8Y53 - chains A and R of the 6 polymer chains in the assembly; structure by electron microscopy, 2.93 A resolution.

# Chain A
Protein: Guanine nucleotide-binding protein G(q) subunit alpha
Organism: Homo sapiens
Sequence (361 residues; row label = number of the first residue in the row):
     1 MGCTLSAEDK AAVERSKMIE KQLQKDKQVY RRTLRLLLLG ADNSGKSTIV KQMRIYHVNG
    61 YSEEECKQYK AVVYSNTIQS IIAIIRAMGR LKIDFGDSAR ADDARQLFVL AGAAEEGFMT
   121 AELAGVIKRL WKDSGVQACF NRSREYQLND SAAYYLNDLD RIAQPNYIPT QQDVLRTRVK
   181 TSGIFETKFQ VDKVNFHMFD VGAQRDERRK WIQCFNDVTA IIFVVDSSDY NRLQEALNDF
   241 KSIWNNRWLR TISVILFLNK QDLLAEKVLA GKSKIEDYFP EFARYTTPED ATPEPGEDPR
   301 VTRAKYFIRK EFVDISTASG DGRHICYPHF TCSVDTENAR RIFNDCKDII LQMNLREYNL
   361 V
Unresolved in the structure: 1-4, 56-180

# Chain R
Protein: Bombesin receptor subtype-3
Organism: Homo sapiens
Reference sequence: P32247 (BRS3_HUMAN); numbering as in UniProt (aligned over 1-361)
Sequence (361 residues; numbered 1 to 361; the number before each row is that of its first residue):
     1 MAQRQPHSPN QTLISITNDT ESSSSVVSND NTNKGWSGDN SPGIEALCAI YITYAVIISV
    61 GILGNAILIK VFFKTKSMQT VPNIFITSLA FGDLLLLLTC VPVDATHYLA EGWLFGRIGC
   121 KVLSFIRLTS VGVSVFTLTI LSADRYKAVV KPLERQPSNA ILKTCVKAGC VWIVSMIFAL
   181 PEAIFSNVYT FRDPNKNMTF ESCTSYPVSK KLLQEIHSLL CFLVFYIIPL SIISVYYSLI
   241 ARTLYKSTLN IPTEEQSHAR KQIESRKRIA RTVLVLVALF ALCWLPNHLL YLYHSFTSQT
   301 YVDPSAMHFI FTIFSRVLAF SNSCVNPFAL YWLSKSFQKH FKAQLFCCKA ERPEPPVADT
   361 S
Unresolved in the structure: 1-46, 346-361
Small-molecule neighbours: mk-5046 (A1D54; (2S)-1,1,1-tris(fluoranyl)-2-(4-pyrazol-1-ylphenyl)-3-[5-[[1-(trifluoromethyl)cyclopropyl]methyl]-1H-imidazol-2-yl]propan-2-ol): L96, C100, V103, L123, S124, R127, L128, V131, E182, S205, C221, F222, W284, N287, H288, Y291, R316, A319, F320
Curated features (UniProtKB/Swiss-Prot):
  - lipidation: C347 (S-palmitoyl cysteine)
  - glycosylation (N-linked (GlcNAc...) asparagine): N10, N18

# Chain A / chain R interface
Contacting residue pairs (39; chain A residue first):
  R31(A) - S158(R)  hydrogen bond
  W244(A) - H258(R)
  P288(A) - E254(R)
  D290(A) - E254(R)
  K310(A) - Q256(R)
  V313(A) - E255(R)
  V313(A) - Q256(R)
  T317(A) - H258(R)
  H324(A) - H258(R)  hydrogen bond (backbone-side chain)
  I325(A) - E255(R)
  I325(A) - H258(R)
  I325(A) - Q262(R)
  C326(A) - E255(R)
  C326(A) - H258(R)
  Y327(A) - P252(R)
  F343(A) - L153(R)  hydrophobic
  D348(A) - I251(R)
  D348(A) - R266(R)  salt bridge
  I350(A) - P152(R)
  I350(A) - R155(R)
  L351(A) - V149(R)
  Q352(A) - Q262(R)
  N354(A) - P152(R)
  N354(A) - R155(R)  hydrogen bond
  L355(A) - V149(R)  hydrophobic
  E357(A) - P82(R)
  E357(A) - R155(R)  salt bridge
  Y358(A) - P82(R)  hydrophobic
  Y358(A) - D144(R)
  Y358(A) - K147(R)
  Y358(A) - A148(R)  hydrophobic
  N359(A) - M78(R)
  N359(A) - N83(R)  hydrogen bond
  N359(A) - L330(R)
  N359(A) - S334(R)
  L360(A) - R145(R)
  L360(A) - I269(R)
  L360(A) - L333(R)
  V361(A) - S334(R)  hydrogen bond (backbone-side chain)
Interface residues without a listed pair, chain A (32 interface residues in all): K27, V194, A291, Y306, R309, G322, P328, N344, K347
Interface residues without a listed pair, chain R (31 interface residues in all): T80, P157, L244, S247, N250, S265, K335

# Summary
Chain A and chain R form an interface of 32 and 31 residues respectively; the contacts include 5 hydrogen
bonds and 2 salt bridges. Polar contacts include D348(A)-R266(R), E357(A)-R155(R) and R31(A)-S158(R). Ligands
of chain R: mk-5046.
Chain A is Guanine nucleotide-binding protein G(q) subunit alpha and chain R is Bombesin receptor subtype-3,
both from Homo sapiens; the structure, Cryo-EM structure of the MK-5046-bound BRS3-Gq complex, was determined
by electron microscopy together with 8Y52 from the same study.
